6QCX - chains B and M of the 6 polymer chains in the assembly; structure by X-ray diffraction, 3.08 A resolution.

[Chain B]
Name: RNA-directed RNA polymerase catalytic subunit
Source organism: Influenza B virus
Notes: EC 2.7.7.48
Reference sequence: Q5V8Y6 (Q5V8Y6_9INFB); residue numbers follow UniProt; this construct covers 1-752
Sequence (772 residues; row label = number of the first residue in the row; numbers below 1 keep their minus sign (Gly-8 is residue -8)):
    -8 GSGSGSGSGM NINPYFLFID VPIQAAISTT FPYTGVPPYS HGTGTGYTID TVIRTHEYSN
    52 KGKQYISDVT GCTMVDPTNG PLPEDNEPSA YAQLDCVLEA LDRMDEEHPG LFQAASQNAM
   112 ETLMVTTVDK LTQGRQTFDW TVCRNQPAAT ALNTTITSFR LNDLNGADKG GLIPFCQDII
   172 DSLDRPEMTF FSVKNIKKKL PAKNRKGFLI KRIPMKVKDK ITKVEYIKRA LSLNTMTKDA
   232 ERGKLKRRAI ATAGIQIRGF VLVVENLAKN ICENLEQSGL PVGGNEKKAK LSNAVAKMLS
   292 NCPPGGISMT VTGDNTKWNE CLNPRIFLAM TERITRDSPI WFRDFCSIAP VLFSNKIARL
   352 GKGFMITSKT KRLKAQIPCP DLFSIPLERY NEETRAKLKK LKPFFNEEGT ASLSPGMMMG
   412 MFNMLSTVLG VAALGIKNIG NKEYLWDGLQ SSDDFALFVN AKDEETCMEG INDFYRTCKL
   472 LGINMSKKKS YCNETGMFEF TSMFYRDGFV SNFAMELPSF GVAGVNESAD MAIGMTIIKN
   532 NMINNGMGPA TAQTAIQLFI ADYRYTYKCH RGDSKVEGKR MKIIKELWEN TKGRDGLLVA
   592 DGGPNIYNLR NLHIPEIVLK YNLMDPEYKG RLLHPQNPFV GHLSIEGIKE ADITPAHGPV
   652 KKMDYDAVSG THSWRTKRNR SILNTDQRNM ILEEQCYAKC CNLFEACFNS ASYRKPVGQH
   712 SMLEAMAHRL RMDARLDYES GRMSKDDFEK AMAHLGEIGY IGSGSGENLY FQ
Unresolved in the structure: -8 to -1, 637-639, 750-763
Sequence notes: expression tag (-8 to 0, 753-763)
Bound ions: Mg2+: Asp305, Asn306, Asp444 (together with pyrophosphate) (shared with C15(M) of chain M)
Ligand contacts: pyrophosphate: Lys235, Arg239, Asp305, Asn306, Thr307, Lys308, Trp309, Asp444, Ser477, Lys480
Reported in the primary citation:
  - binding site for the 16-nt RNA strand (chain M): Tyr24, Arg233, Trp309 to Asn310, Met410, Ser443 to Asp445, Ser493, Met506 to Ser510, Lys652 to Asp655
  - conformationally variable residues (order/disorder transition): Gly638 to Ala642
  - binding site for the 21-nt RNA strand: Lys229, Ile241, Ala242
  - Mg2+ coordination: Asp305, Asp444
  - catalytic residues: Asp305, Asp444, Asp445 (proposed by the authors, not directly observed)

[Chain M]
Molecule: 16-nt RNA strand
Sequence (16 nucleotides; row label = number of the first residue in the row; numbering starts at 0):
     0 XGAAUGCUAU AAUAGC
Modified positions: M7G (7N-methyl-8-hydroguanosine-5'-diphosphate) at position 0
Bound ions: Mg2+: C15 (together with pyrophosphate) (shared with Asp305(B), Asn306(B), Asp444(B) of chain B)

[Chain B / chain M interface]
Residue-residue contacts - 29 pairs, chain B then chain M:
  Tyr24(B) - A13(M)  hydrogen bond to the phosphate
  Arg126(B) - A10(M)  salt bridge to the phosphate
  Arg233(B) - U12(M)  salt bridge to the phosphate
  Arg239(B) - C15(M)  salt bridge to the phosphate
  Glu277(B) - G5(M)  hydrogen bond to the base
  Asp305(B) - C15(M)  phosphate contact
  Trp309(B) - C15(M)  phosphate contact
  Asn310(B) - C15(M)  hydrogen bond to the sugar
  Met410(B) - C15(M)  base contact
  Gly411(B) - C15(M)  hydrogen bond to the sugar
  Asn414(B) - G14(M)  hydrogen bond to the base
  Asn414(B) - C15(M)  sugar contact
  Ser443(B) - G14(M)  hydrogen bond to the sugar
  Ser443(B) - C15(M)  sugar contact
  Asp444(B) - G14(M)  hydrogen bond to the sugar
  Asp444(B) - C15(M)  phosphate contact
  Asp445(B) - G14(M)  sugar contact
  Thr492(B) - A13(M)  sugar contact
  Ser493(B) - A13(M)  sugar contact
  Ser493(B) - G14(M)  phosphate contact
  Met506(B) - U12(M)  sugar contact
  Met506(B) - A13(M)  sugar contact
  Pro509(B) - A11(M)  phosphate contact
  Pro509(B) - U12(M)  phosphate contact
  Ser510(B) - A11(M)  sugar contact
  Ala514(B) - A10(M)  sugar contact
  Lys652(B) - U9(M)  base contact
  Met654(B) - U9(M)  base contact
  Asp655(B) - A8(M)  hydrogen bond to the base
Also at the interface, not in a pair above, chain B (29 interface residues in all): Lys229, Glu232, Lys260, Ser442, Glu507, Ile528
Also at the interface, not in a pair above, chain M (10 interface residues in all): C6

[Summary]
The interface between chain B and chain M involves 29 residues on one side and 10 on the other, with 8
hydrogen bonds and 3 salt bridges. Polar pairs include Glu277(B)-G5(M), Asn414(B)-G14(M) and Asp655(B)-A8(M).
The paper reports catalytic residues Asp305(B), Asp444(B) and Asp445(B); a binding site for the 16-nt RNA
strand (chain M) at Tyr24(B), Arg233(B) and Trp309(B) among others.
Chain B is RNA-directed RNA polymerase catalytic subunit (Influenza B virus) and chain M is a 16-nt RNA
strand; the structure, Crystal structure of influenza B polymerase initiation state with capped 15-mer RNA
primer, was determined by X-ray diffraction (same publication as 6QCS, 6QCT, 6QCV and 6QCW).
